Entry 3I56 (X-ray diffraction, 2.90 A resolution); this record covers chains M and 0 of the 31 polymer chains in the assembly.

Chain M:
Molecule: 50S ribosomal protein L15e
Source organism: Haloarcula marismortui
UniProt: P60618 (RL15E_HALMA); residues 1-193 here correspond to UniProt positions 2-194 (UniProt number = residue number + 1)
Chain sequence (194 residues; row label = number of the first residue in the row):
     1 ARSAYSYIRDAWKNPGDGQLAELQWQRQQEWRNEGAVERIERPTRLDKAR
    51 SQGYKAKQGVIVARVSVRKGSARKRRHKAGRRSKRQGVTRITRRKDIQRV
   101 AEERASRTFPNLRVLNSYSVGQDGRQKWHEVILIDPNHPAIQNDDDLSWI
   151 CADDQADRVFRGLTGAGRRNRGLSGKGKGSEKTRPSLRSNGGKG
Metal / ion sites: Na+ site 1 near Leu112 (its only coordinating residue here); Na+ site 2: Lys193 (shared with U391(0), U398(0) of chain 0)

Chain 0:
Molecule: 23S ribosomal RNA
Source organism: Haloarcula marismortui ATCC 43049
Sequence (2923 nucleotides; each row starts with the number of its first residue):
     1 GUUGGCUACUAUGCCAGCUGGUGGAUUGCUCGGCUCAGGCGCUGAUGAAG
    51 GACGUGCCAAGCUGCGAUAAGCUGUGGGGAGCCGCACGGAGGCGAAGAAC
   101 CACAGAUUUCCGAAUGAGAAUCUCUCUAACAAUUGCUUCGCGCAAUGAGG
   151 AACCCCGAGAACUGAAACAUCUCAGUAUCGGGAGGAACAGAAAACGCAAC
   201 GUGAUGUCGUUAGUAACCGCGAGUGAACGCGAUACAGCCCAAACCGAAGC
   251 CCUCACGGGCAAUGUGGUGUCAGGGCUACCUCUCAUCAGCCGACCGUCUU
   301 CACGAAGUCUCUUGGAAUAGAGCGUGAUACAGGGUGACAACCCCGUACUG
   351 AAGACCAGUACGCUGUGCGGUAGUGCCAGAGUAGCGGGGGUUGGAUAUCC
   401 CUCGCGAAUAACGCAGGCAUCGACUGCGAAGGCUAAACACAACCUGAGAC
   451 CGAUAGUGAACAAGUAGUGUGAACGAACGCUGCAAAGUACCCUCAGAAGG
   501 GAGGCGAAAUAGAGCAUGAAAUCAGUUGGCGAUCGAGCGACAGGGCAUAC
   551 AAGGUCCCUUGACGAAUGACCGAGACGCGAGUCUCCAGUAAGACUCACGG
   601 GAAGCCGAUGUUCUGUCGUACGUUUUGAAAAACGAGCCAGGGAGUGUGUC
   651 UGUAUGGCAAGUCUAACCGGAGUAUCCGGGGAGGCACAGGGAAACCGACA
   701 UGGCCGCAGGGCUUUGCCCGAGGGCCGCCGUCUUCAAGGGCGGGGAGCCA
   751 UGUGGACACGACCCGAAUCCGGACGAUCUACGCAUGGACAAGAUGAAGCG
   801 UGCCGAAAGGCACGUGGAAGUCUGUUAGAGUUGGUGUCCUACAAUACCCU
   851 CUCGUGAUCUAUGUGUAGGGGUGAAAGGCCCAUCGAGUCCGGCAACAGCU
   901 GGUUCCAAUCGAAACAUGUCGAAGCAUGACCUCCGCCGAGGUAGUCUGUG
   951 AGGUAGAGCGACCGAUUGGUGUGUCCGCCUCCGAGAGGAGUCGGCACACC
  1001 UGUCAAACUCCAAACUUACAGACGCUGUUUGACGCGGGGAUUCCGGUGCG
  1051 CGGGGUAAGCCUGUGUACCAGGAGGGGAACAACCCAGAGAUAGGUUAAGG
  1101 UCCCCAAGUGUGGAUUAAGUGUAAUCCUCUGAAGGUGGUCUCGAGCCCUA
  1151 GACAGCCGGGAGGUGAGCUUAGAAGCAGCUACCCUCUAAGAAAAGCGUAA
  1201 CAGCUUACCGGCCGAGGUUUGAGGCGCCCAAAAUGAUCGGGACUCAAAUC
  1251 CACCACCGAGACCUGUCCGUACCACUCAUACUGGUAAUCGAGUAGAUUGG
  1301 CGCUCUAAUUGGAUGGAAGCAGGGGCGAGAGCUCCUGUGGACCGAUUAGU
  1351 GACGAAAAUCCUGGCCAUAGUAGCAGCGAUAGUCGGGUGAGAACCCCGAC
  1401 GGCCUAAUGGAUAAGGGUUCCUCAGCACUGCUGAUCAGCUGAGGGUUAGC
  1451 CGGUCCUAAGUCUCACCGCAACUCGACUGAGACGAAAUGGGAAACAGGUU
  1501 AAUAUUCCUGUGCCAUCAUGCAGUGAAAGUUGACGCCCUGGGGUCGAUCA
  1551 CGCCGGGCAUUCGCCCGGUCGAACCGUCCAACUCCGUGGAAGCCGUAAUG
  1601 GCAGGAAGCGGACGAACGGCGGCAUAGGGAAACGUGAUUCAACCUGGGGC
  1651 CCAUGAAAAGACGAGCAUGAUGUCCGUACCGAGAACCGACACAGGUGUCC
  1701 AUGGCGGCGAAAGCCAAGGCCUGUCGGGAGCAACCAACGUUAGGGAAUUC
  1751 GGCAAGUUAGUCCCGUACCUUCGGAAGAAGGGAUGCCUGCUCCGGAACGG
  1801 AGCAGGUCGCAGUGACUCGGAAGCUCGGACUGUCUAGUAACAACAUAGGU
  1851 GACCGCAAAUCCGCAAGGACUCGUACGGUCACUGAAUCCUGCCCAGUGCA
  1901 GGUAUCUGAACACCUCGUACAAGAGGACGAAGGACCUGUCAACGGCGGGG
  1951 GUAACUAUGACCCUCUUAAGGUAGCGUAGUACCUUGCCGCAUCAGUAGCG
  2001 GCUUGCAUGAAUGGAUUAACCAGAGCUUCACUGUCCCAACGUUGGGCCCG
  2051 GUGAACUGUACAUUCCAGUGCGGAGUCUGGAGACACCCAGGGGGAAGCAA
  2101 AGACCCUAUGGAGCUUUACUGCAGGCUGUCGCUGAGACGUGGUCGCCGAU
  2151 GUGCAGCAUAGGUAGGAGUCGUUACAGAGGUACCCGCGCUAGCGGGCCAC
  2201 CCAGACAACAGUGAAAUACUACCCGUCGGUGACUGCGACUCUCACUCCGG
  2251 GAGGAGGACACCGAUAGCCGGGCAGUUUGACUGGGGCGGUACGCGCUCGA
  2301 AAAGAUAUCGAGCGCGCCCUAUGGUCAUCUCAGCCGGGACAGAGACCCGG
  2351 CGAAGAGUGCAAGAGCAAAAGAUGACUUGACAGUGUUCUUCCCAACGAGG
  2401 AACGCUGACGCGAAAGCGUGGUCUAGCGAACCAAUUAGCCUGCUUGAUGC
  2451 GGGCAAUUGAUGACAGAAAAGCUACCCUAGGGAUAACAGAGUCGUCACUC
  2501 GCAAGAGCACAUAUCGACCGAGUGGCUUGCUACCUCGAUGUCGGUUCCCU
  2551 CCAUCCUGCCCGUGCAGAAGCGGGCAAGGGUGAGGUUGUUCGCCUAUUAA
  2601 AGGAGGUCGUGAGCUGGGUUUAGACCGUCGUGAGACAGGUCGGCUGCUAU
  2651 CUACUGGGUGUGUAAUGGUGUCUGACAAGAACGACCGUAUAGUACGAGAG
  2701 GAACUACGGUUGGUGGCCACUGGUGUACCGGUUGUUCGAGAGAGCACGUG
  2751 CCGGGUAGCCACGCCACACGGGGUAAGAGCUGAACGCAUCUAAGCUCGAA
  2801 ACCCACUUGGAAAAGAGACACCGCCGAGGUCCCGCGUACAAGACGCGGUC
  2851 GAUAGACUCGGGGUGUGCGCGUCGAGGUAACGAGACGUUAAGCCCACGAG
  2901 CACUAACAGACCAAAGCCAUCAU
Unresolved in the structure: 1-9, 126-127, 715, 971-998, 1560, 1952-1963, 2137-2236, 2339-2343, 2665-2666, 2915-2923
Modified positions: 1MA (6-hydro-1-methyladenosine-5'-monophosphate) at position 628, OMU (o2'-methyluridine 5'-monophosphate) at position 2587, OMG (o2'-methylguanosine-5'-monophosphate) at position 2588, UR3 (3-methyluridine-5'-monophoshate) at position 2619, PSU (pseudouridine-5'-monophosphate) at position 2621
Metal / ion sites: Na+ site 1 near U12 (its only coordinating residue here); Mg2+ site 1 near G28 (its only coordinating residue here); Na+ site 2 near C40 (its only coordinating residue here); Na+ site 3 near G56 (its only coordinating residue here); Na+ site 4 near U108 (its only coordinating residue here); Mg2+ site 2 near U115 (its only coordinating residue here); Na+ site 5 near C141 (its only coordinating residue here); Na+ site 6 near U146 (its only coordinating residue here); Mg2+ site 3: C162, U2276; Na+ site 7: A165, A166; Mg2+ site 4: A166, G219; Mg2+ site 5: A167, C168; 45 more Na+ sites not listed; 67 more Mg2+ sites not listed; 16 more Sr2+ sites not listed
Ligand contacts: troleandomycin (TAO): C839, A2099, A2100, A2103, A2538, G2540, U2645, G2646

How chain M and chain 0 interact:
Residue-residue contacts (274):
  Ala1(M) - A243(0)  hydrogen bond to the phosphate
  Ala1(M) - C244(0)  hydrogen bond to the phosphate
  Ala1(M) - C376(0)  hydrogen bond to the sugar
  Ala1(M) - C377(0)  sugar contact
  Arg2(M) - C377(0)  phosphate contact
  Ser3(M) - A242(0)  phosphate contact
  Ser3(M) - A243(0)  phosphate contact
  Tyr5(M) - A242(0)  phosphate contact
  Tyr5(M) - G264(0)  hydrogen bond to the phosphate
  Arg9(M) - A378(0)  salt bridge to the phosphate
  Arg9(M) - G379(0)  sugar contact
  Arg9(M) - A380(0)  salt bridge to the phosphate
  Trp12(M) - A380(0)  sugar contact
  Lys13(M) - A380(0)  base contact
  Lys13(M) - G381(0)  hydrogen bond to the base
  Lys13(M) - U409(0)  hydrogen bond to the base
  Asn14(M) - G381(0)  base contact
  Asn14(M) - A407(0)  phosphate contact
  Pro15(M) - G381(0)  base contact
  Trp25(M) - U2133(0)  phosphate contact
  Trp25(M) - C2243(0)  base contact
  Trp25(M) - A2244(0)  sugar contact
  Gln29(M) - A2244(0)  sugar contact
  Gln29(M) - C2245(0)  phosphate contact
  Arg32(M) - A2244(0)  hydrogen bond to the phosphate
  Arg32(M) - C2245(0)  salt bridge to the phosphate
  Gly35(M) - C1467(0)  phosphate contact
  Ala36(M) - C1467(0)  hydrogen bond to the phosphate
  Ala36(M) - G1468(0)  phosphate contact
  Arg39(M) - G135(0)  salt bridge to the phosphate
  Arg39(M) - C136(0)  salt bridge to the phosphate
  Arg42(M) - A261(0)  salt bridge to the phosphate
  Arg42(M) - A262(0)  salt bridge to the phosphate
  Arg42(M) - U263(0)  hydrogen bond to the sugar
  Arg45(M) - G381(0)  salt bridge to the phosphate
  Leu46(M) - U263(0)  sugar contact
  Leu46(M) - G264(0)  phosphate contact
  Lys48(M) - G379(0)  phosphate contact
  Lys48(M) - A380(0)  salt bridge to the phosphate
  Lys48(M) - G381(0)  salt bridge to the phosphate
  Lys48(M) - G431(0)  salt bridge to the phosphate
  Arg50(M) - A241(0)  sugar contact
  Arg50(M) - A242(0)  salt bridge to the phosphate
  Arg50(M) - G264(0)  salt bridge to the phosphate
  Arg50(M) - U265(0)  salt bridge to the phosphate
  Ser51(M) - A241(0)  sugar contact
  Ser51(M) - G379(0)  hydrogen bond to the base
  Ser51(M) - G431(0)  sugar contact
  Gln52(M) - G431(0)  hydrogen bond to the sugar
  Lys55(M) - U265(0)  phosphate contact
  Lys55(M) - G266(0)  salt bridge to the phosphate
  Ala56(M) - A261(0)  sugar contact
  Ala56(M) - G264(0)  sugar contact
  Ala56(M) - U265(0)  hydrogen bond to the phosphate
  Lys57(M) - C250(0)  sugar contact
  Lys57(M) - U265(0)  phosphate contact
  Lys57(M) - G266(0)  salt bridge to the phosphate
  Gln58(M) - C136(0)  phosphate contact
  Gln58(M) - U137(0)  phosphate contact
  Gln58(M) - C251(0)  sugar contact
  Gln58(M) - G259(0)  base contact
  Gln58(M) - C260(0)  sugar contact
  Ile61(M) - G135(0)  phosphate contact
  Arg68(M) - C1469(0)  salt bridge to the phosphate
  Arg68(M) - A1470(0)  salt bridge to the phosphate
  Lys69(M) - C403(0)  phosphate contact
  Lys69(M) - G404(0)  salt bridge to the phosphate
  Lys69(M) - G2263(0)  sugar contact
  Gly70(M) - U402(0)  hydrogen bond to the phosphate
  Gly70(M) - C403(0)  hydrogen bond to the phosphate
  Gly70(M) - G2263(0)  phosphate contact
  Gly70(M) - A2264(0)  phosphate contact
  Ser71(M) - U402(0)  sugar contact
  Ser71(M) - G2263(0)  phosphate contact
  Ser71(M) - A2264(0)  hydrogen bond to the phosphate
  Ala72(M) - A1470(0)  phosphate contact
  Arg73(M) - C1469(0)  salt bridge to the phosphate
  Arg73(M) - A1470(0)  hydrogen bond to the phosphate
  Arg73(M) - C1864(0)  sugar contact
  Arg73(M) - A1865(0)  sugar contact
  Arg73(M) - G2263(0)  sugar contact
  Lys74(M) - G159(0)  salt bridge to the phosphate
  Lys74(M) - C1864(0)  sugar contact
  Arg75(M) - G1863(0)  phosphate contact
  Arg75(M) - C1864(0)  salt bridge to the phosphate
  Arg76(M) - G2121(0)  base contact
  Arg76(M) - C2122(0)  hydrogen bond to the base
  Arg76(M) - A2123(0)  sugar contact
  Arg76(M) - G2272(0)  base contact
  Arg76(M) - C2273(0)  hydrogen bond to the base
  His77(M) - A2274(0)  hydrogen bond to the sugar
  Lys78(M) - G869(0)  sugar contact
  Lys78(M) - G870(0)  salt bridge to the phosphate
  Ala79(M) - C770(0)  phosphate contact
  Ala79(M) - G771(0)  phosphate contact
  Gly80(M) - A161(0)  sugar contact
  Gly80(M) - C770(0)  hydrogen bond to the phosphate
  Gly80(M) - A2274(0)  phosphate contact
  Gly80(M) - G2275(0)  phosphate contact
  Arg81(M) - A160(0)  hydrogen bond to the sugar
  Arg81(M) - A161(0)  phosphate contact
  Arg81(M) - C770(0)  hydrogen bond to the phosphate
  Arg81(M) - G771(0)  salt bridge to the phosphate
  Arg81(M) - A2274(0)  hydrogen bond to the sugar
  Arg81(M) - G2275(0)  sugar contact
  Arg82(M) - A161(0)  hydrogen bond to the phosphate
  Arg82(M) - U170(0)  salt bridge to the phosphate
  Arg82(M) - C171(0)  salt bridge to the phosphate
  Arg82(M) - U172(0)  hydrogen bond to the base
  Ser83(M) - A169(0)  hydrogen bond to the phosphate
  Ser83(M) - U170(0)  hydrogen bond to the phosphate
  Ser83(M) - G2121(0)  sugar contact
  Lys84(M) - U170(0)  hydrogen bond to the phosphate
  Lys84(M) - C171(0)  salt bridge to the phosphate
  Lys84(M) - G390(0)  salt bridge to the phosphate
  Lys84(M) - U391(0)  salt bridge to the phosphate
  Arg85(M) - A160(0)  salt bridge to the phosphate
  Arg85(M) - A174(0)  base contact
  Arg85(M) - U391(0)  salt bridge to the phosphate
  Gln86(M) - G2121(0)  hydrogen bond to the base
  Gln86(M) - C2122(0)  hydrogen bond to the sugar
  Gln86(M) - A2274(0)  hydrogen bond to the sugar
  Gly87(M) - C2122(0)  phosphate contact
  Gly87(M) - A2123(0)  phosphate contact
  Val88(M) - C2122(0)  phosphate contact
  Val88(M) - A2123(0)  hydrogen bond to the phosphate
  Thr89(M) - A2123(0)  hydrogen bond to the phosphate
  Arg90(M) - G388(0)  hydrogen bond to the sugar
  Arg90(M) - G389(0)  hydrogen bond to the sugar
  Arg90(M) - A2266(0)  salt bridge to the phosphate
  Thr92(M) - G388(0)  base contact
  Thr92(M) - C401(0)  hydrogen bond to the base
  Thr92(M) - U402(0)  sugar contact
  Arg93(M) - A158(0)  hydrogen bond to the phosphate
  Arg93(M) - G159(0)  salt bridge to the phosphate
  Arg93(M) - C401(0)  hydrogen bond to the sugar
  Arg93(M) - A1470(0)  salt bridge to the phosphate
  Arg94(M) - A158(0)  salt bridge to the phosphate
  Arg94(M) - G175(0)  hydrogen bond to the base
  Arg94(M) - G390(0)  hydrogen bond to the sugar
  Arg94(M) - U391(0)  sugar contact
  Arg94(M) - C400(0)  sugar contact
  Arg94(M) - C401(0)  sugar contact
  Lys95(M) - G157(0)  sugar contact
  Lys95(M) - A1470(0)  hydrogen bond to the sugar
  Asp96(M) - C401(0)  phosphate contact
  Asp96(M) - U402(0)  phosphate contact
  Ile97(M) - U402(0)  hydrogen bond to the phosphate
  Arg99(M) - C156(0)  hydrogen bond to the phosphate
  Arg99(M) - G157(0)  salt bridge to the phosphate
  Val100(M) - A1470(0)  phosphate contact
  Val100(M) - A1471(0)  phosphate contact
  Arg104(M) - C1469(0)  salt bridge to the phosphate
  Arg104(M) - A1471(0)  salt bridge to the phosphate
  Arg107(M) - G181(0)  hydrogen bond to the sugar
  Arg107(M) - A1471(0)  phosphate contact
  Arg107(M) - C1472(0)  salt bridge to the phosphate
  Thr108(M) - U133(0)  hydrogen bond to the sugar
  Thr108(M) - U134(0)  phosphate contact
  Phe109(M) - U134(0)  phosphate contact
  Phe109(M) - G135(0)  phosphate contact
  Pro110(M) - U133(0)  base contact
  Pro110(M) - U146(0)  sugar contact
  Asn111(M) - U134(0)  hydrogen bond to the sugar
  Asn111(M) - G135(0)  hydrogen bond to the sugar
  Asn111(M) - A145(0)  sugar contact
  Leu112(M) - G135(0)  sugar contact
  Asn116(M) - G431(0)  hydrogen bond to the phosphate
  Asn116(M) - G432(0)  hydrogen bond to the phosphate
  Gln122(M) - G404(0)  hydrogen bond to the phosphate
  Asp123(M) - C2132(0)  sugar contact
  Gly124(M) - G2131(0)  hydrogen bond to the base
  Gly124(M) - C2132(0)  hydrogen bond to the sugar
  Gly124(M) - C2262(0)  base contact
  Arg125(M) - C2262(0)  sugar contact
  Lys127(M) - C403(0)  salt bridge to the phosphate
  Asp135(M) - G135(0)  hydrogen bond to the sugar
  Asn137(M) - A144(0)  sugar contact
  Asn137(M) - A145(0)  sugar contact
  His138(M) - C136(0)  hydrogen bond to the sugar
  His138(M) - C251(0)  sugar contact
  Pro139(M) - C251(0)  phosphate contact
  Pro139(M) - C252(0)  phosphate contact
  Ala140(M) - C251(0)  sugar contact
  Asn143(M) - C251(0)  phosphate contact
  Asp144(M) - G266(0)  phosphate contact
  Asp146(M) - C239(0)  hydrogen bond to the sugar
  Asp146(M) - C240(0)  phosphate contact
  Trp149(M) - G432(0)  hydrogen bond to the sugar
  Trp149(M) - C433(0)  sugar contact
  Asp153(M) - A183(0)  phosphate contact
  Asp153(M) - G184(0)  phosphate contact
  Asp154(M) - A183(0)  sugar contact
  Asp154(M) - C188(0)  phosphate contact
  Gln155(M) - U434(0)  hydrogen bond to the phosphate
  Ala156(M) - A183(0)  sugar contact
  Asp157(M) - G182(0)  hydrogen bond to the sugar
  Asp157(M) - A183(0)  phosphate contact
  Arg158(M) - C433(0)  salt bridge to the phosphate
  Phe160(M) - C156(0)  sugar contact
  Phe160(M) - G181(0)  hydrogen bond to the base
  Arg161(M) - C155(0)  hydrogen bond to the sugar
  Arg161(M) - C156(0)  sugar contact
  Arg161(M) - G182(0)  sugar contact
  Arg161(M) - A183(0)  hydrogen bond to the sugar
  Arg161(M) - A187(0)  phosphate contact
  Arg161(M) - C188(0)  salt bridge to the phosphate
  Leu163(M) - C188(0)  phosphate contact
  Leu163(M) - A189(0)  phosphate contact
  Gly165(M) - G432(0)  hydrogen bond to the phosphate
  Arg168(M) - A189(0)  salt bridge to the phosphate
  Arg168(M) - C433(0)  salt bridge to the phosphate
  Arg169(M) - C400(0)  phosphate contact
  Asn170(M) - G157(0)  hydrogen bond to the phosphate
  Asn170(M) - C400(0)  phosphate contact
  Asn170(M) - C401(0)  phosphate contact
  Arg171(M) - C155(0)  hydrogen bond to the phosphate
  Arg171(M) - C156(0)  salt bridge to the phosphate
  Arg171(M) - G157(0)  phosphate contact
  Arg171(M) - C188(0)  hydrogen bond to the phosphate
  Arg171(M) - A189(0)  salt bridge to the phosphate
  Gly172(M) - C399(0)  phosphate contact
  Gly172(M) - C400(0)  phosphate contact
  Leu173(M) - A189(0)  phosphate contact
  Leu173(M) - G190(0)  phosphate contact
  Ser174(M) - A193(0)  phosphate contact
  Lys176(M) - G190(0)  hydrogen bond to the phosphate
  Lys176(M) - A191(0)  salt bridge to the phosphate
  Lys176(M) - A192(0)  hydrogen bond to the sugar
  Lys176(M) - A193(0)  phosphate contact
  Lys176(M) - A194(0)  sugar contact
  Lys176(M) - A204(0)  hydrogen bond to the sugar
  Gly177(M) - A194(0)  phosphate contact
  Gly177(M) - C195(0)  phosphate contact
  Lys178(M) - C195(0)  hydrogen bond to the phosphate
  Lys178(M) - G394(0)  base contact
  Lys178(M) - C399(0)  phosphate contact
  Lys178(M) - G416(0)  salt bridge to the phosphate
  Lys178(M) - G417(0)  hydrogen bond to the sugar
  Gly179(M) - G394(0)  base contact
  Gly179(M) - U398(0)  hydrogen bond to the sugar
  Gly179(M) - C399(0)  sugar contact
  Glu181(M) - A227(0)  sugar contact
  Glu181(M) - G393(0)  base contact
  Glu181(M) - G394(0)  hydrogen bond to the base
  Lys182(M) - A226(0)  hydrogen bond to the sugar
  Lys182(M) - U392(0)  hydrogen bond to the sugar
  Lys182(M) - G393(0)  hydrogen bond to the base
  Lys182(M) - G394(0)  hydrogen bond to the base
  Thr183(M) - C399(0)  sugar contact
  Arg184(M) - A189(0)  hydrogen bond to the phosphate
  Arg184(M) - G190(0)  salt bridge to the phosphate
  Arg184(M) - U205(0)  phosphate contact
  Arg184(M) - G206(0)  phosphate contact
  Pro185(M) - C188(0)  hydrogen bond to the sugar
  Pro185(M) - A189(0)  sugar contact
  Pro185(M) - G206(0)  phosphate contact
  Pro185(M) - U207(0)  phosphate contact
  Ser186(M) - C155(0)  hydrogen bond to the phosphate
  Ser186(M) - C156(0)  phosphate contact
  Ser186(M) - C188(0)  sugar contact
  Leu187(M) - C156(0)  hydrogen bond to the phosphate
  Leu187(M) - G157(0)  phosphate contact
  Arg188(M) - C154(0)  salt bridge to the phosphate
  Arg188(M) - C155(0)  salt bridge to the phosphate
  Arg188(M) - C156(0)  hydrogen bond to the phosphate
  Ser189(M) - C155(0)  phosphate contact
  Gly191(M) - G175(0)  sugar contact
  Gly191(M) - U176(0)  phosphate contact
  Gly192(M) - G175(0)  base contact
  Lys193(M) - G175(0)  phosphate contact
  Lys193(M) - U391(0)  hydrogen bond to the sugar
  Lys193(M) - U392(0)  sugar contact
  Gly194(M) - C399(0)  hydrogen bond to the sugar
Also at the interface, not in a pair above, chain M (123 interface residues in all): Asp47, Tyr54, Gly59, Ser66, Ile91, Glu103, Ser119, Asp145, Gly162
Also at the interface, not in a pair above, chain 0 (125 interface residues in all): C173, G225, A288, A397, A430, G2124, U2246, U2265

Overview:
123 residues of chain M face 125 of chain 0 across their interface; the contacts include 83 hydrogen bonds and
51 salt bridges. Polar contacts include Lys13(M)-G381(0), Lys13(M)-U409(0) and Ser51(M)-G379(0). Ligands of
chain 0: troleandomycin. The Mg2+ site 4 is built by A166(0) and G219(0).
Here chain M is 50S ribosomal protein L15e (Haloarcula marismortui) and chain 0 is 23S ribosomal RNA
(Haloarcula marismortui ATCC 43049). Entry 3I56 (Co-crystal structure of Triacetyloleandomcyin Bound to the
Large Ribosomal Subunit) was determined by X-ray diffraction together with 3I55 from the same study.
